PDB entry 5NFK | X-ray diffraction, 0.98 A resolution | chain A

Chain A:
Protein: YrbA
Source organism: Sinorhizobium meliloti (strain Sm2011 / Rm2011 / 2011)
UniProtKB: M4MWA0 (M4MWA0_SINM2); residue numbers follow UniProt; this construct covers 3-77
Sequence (75 residues; each row starts with the number of its first residue):
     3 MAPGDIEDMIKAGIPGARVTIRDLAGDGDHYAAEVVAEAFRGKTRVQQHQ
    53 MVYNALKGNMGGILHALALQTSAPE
Not modelled in the structure: 3
Metal / ion sites: lithium ion: Asp25, Leu26, Asp29, His32; Ni2+: His32, His67
Reported in the primary citation:
  - Ni2+ coordination: His32, His67
  - lithium ion coordination: Asp25, Leu26, Asp29, His32

Overview:
Asp25, Leu26, Asp29 and His32 coordinate a lithium ion ion. The Ni2+ site is built by His32 and His67. The
paper reports lithium ion coordination by Asp25, Leu26 and Asp29 among others; Ni2+ coordination by His32 and
His67.
Chain A is YrbA (Sinorhizobium meliloti (strain Sm2011 / Rm2011 / 2011)); the structure, Crystal structure of
YrbA from Sinorhizobium meliloti in complex with nickel, was determined by X-ray diffraction together with
5NFL and 5NFM from the same study.
